8T5G - chain A; structure by X-ray diffraction, 1.92 A resolution.

Chain A:
Protein: Son of sevenless homolog 2
Source organism: Homo sapiens
Reference sequence: Q07890 (SOS2_HUMAN); residues 562-1047 here = UniProt positions 562-1047
Sequence (490 residues; row label = number of the first residue in the row):
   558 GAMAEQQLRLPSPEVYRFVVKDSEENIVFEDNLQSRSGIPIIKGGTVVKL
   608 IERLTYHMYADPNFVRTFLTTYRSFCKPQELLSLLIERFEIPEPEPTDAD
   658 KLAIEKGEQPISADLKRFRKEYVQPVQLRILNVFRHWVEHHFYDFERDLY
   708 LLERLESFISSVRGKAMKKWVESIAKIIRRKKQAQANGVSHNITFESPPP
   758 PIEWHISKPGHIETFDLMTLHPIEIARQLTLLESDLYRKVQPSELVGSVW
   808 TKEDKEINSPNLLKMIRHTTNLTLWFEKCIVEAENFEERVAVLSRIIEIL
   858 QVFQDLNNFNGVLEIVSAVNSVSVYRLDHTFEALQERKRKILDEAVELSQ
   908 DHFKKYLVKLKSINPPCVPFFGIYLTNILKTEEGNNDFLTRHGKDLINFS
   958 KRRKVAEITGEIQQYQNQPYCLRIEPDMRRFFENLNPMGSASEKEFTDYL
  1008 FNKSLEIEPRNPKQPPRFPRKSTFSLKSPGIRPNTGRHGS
Not modelled in the structure: 558-564, 657-670, 745-749, 1045-1047
Construct notes: expression tag (558-561); conflict Q564 (Pro in Q07890), Y707 (Glu in Q07890), H768 (Gln in Q07890), I769 (Phe in Q07890), T947 (Lys in Q07890), R948 (Lys in Q07890), H949 (Lys in Q07890), P1019 (Cys in Q07890)
Ligand contacts: tacrine (THA): V876, N877, Y882, D885, F888, E889, R896, L899, D900, V903
Reported in the primary citation:
  - binding site for tacrine: Y882, D885, F888, D900

Overview:
Ligands of chain A: tacrine. The paper reports a binding site for tacrine at Y882, D885 and F888 among others.
Chain A is Son of sevenless homolog 2 (Homo sapiens); the structure, SOS2 co-crystal structure with fragment
bound (compound 12), was determined by X-ray diffraction (same publication as 8T5M, 8T5R, 8UC9, 8UF2 and
8UH0).
